Entry 9B1W (electron microscopy, 3.26 A resolution); this record covers chains Y and h of the 54 polymer chains in the assembly.

[Chain Y]
Molecule: 23S rRNA
Source organism: Mycolicibacterium smegmatis
Sequence (2951 nucleotides; each row starts with the number of its first residue; note: 168 numbers in that range are skipped by the numbering (no residue carries them; nothing is unmodelled there)):
     2 AAGUGUUUAA GGGCGCAUGG UGGAUGCCUU GGCACUGGGA GCCGAUGAAG GACGUAGGAG
    62 GCUGCGAUAA GCCUCGGGGA GCUGUCAACC GAGCGUUGAU CCGAGGAUGU CCGAAUGGGG
   122 AAACCCGGCA CGAGUGAUGU CGUGUCACCA GGCGCUGAAU AUAUAGGCGU CUGGGGGGAA
   182 CGCGGGGAAG UGAAACAUCU CAGUACCCGU AGGAAGAGAA AACAAAAUGU GAUUCCGUGA
   242 GUAGUGGCGA GCGAAAGCGG AGGAUGGCUA AACCGUAUGC AUGUGAUACC GGGUAGGGGU
   302 UGUGUGUGCG GGGUUGUGGG ACCUAUCUUU CCGGCUCUAC CUGGCUGGAG GGCAGUGAGA
   362 AAAUGUUGUG GUUAGCGGAA AUGGCUUGGG AUGGCCUGCC GUAGACGGUG AGAGCCCGGU
   422 ACGUGAAAAC CCGACGUCUG UCUUGAUGGU GUUCCCGAGU AGCAGCGGGC CCGUGGAAUC
   482 UGCUGUGAAU CUGCCGGGAC CACCCGGUAA GCCUGAAUAC UUCCCAGUGA CCGAUAGCGG
   542 AUUAGUACCG UGAGGGAAUG GUGAAAAGUA CCCCGGGAGG GGAGUGAAAG AGUACCUGAA
   602 ACCGUGCGCU UACAAUCCGU CAGAGCCCUC GACGUGUCGU GGGGUGAUGG CGUGCCUUUU
   662 GAAGAAUGAG CCUGCGAGUC AGGGACAUGU CGCGAGGUUA ACCCGGGUGG GGUAGCCGCA
   722 GCGAAAGCGA GUCUGAAUAG GGCGUAUCCA CACAAGAGUG UGUGGUGUAG UGGUGUGUUC
   782 UGGACCCGAA GCGGAGUGAU CUACCCAUGG CCAGGGUGAA GCGCGGGUAA GACCGCGUGG
   842 AGGCCCGAAC CCACUUAGGU UGAAGACUGA GGGGAUGAGC UGUGGGUAGG GGUGAAAGGC
   902 CAAUCAAACU CCGUGAUAGC UGGUUCUCCC CGAAAUGCAU UUAGGUGCAG CGUCGCAUGU
   962 UUCUUGCCGG AGGUAGAGCU ACUGGAUGGC CGAUGGGCCC CACAGGGUUA CUGACGUCAG
  1022 CCAAACUCCG AAUGCCGGUA AGUCCAAGAG UGCGGCAGUG AGACGGCGGG GGAUAAGCUC
  1082 CGUGCGUCGA GAGGGAAACA GCCCAGAUCG CCGGCUAAGG CCCCUAAGCG UGUGCUAAGU
  1142 GGAAAAGGAU GUGCAGUCGC GAAGACAACC AGGAGGUUGG CUUAGAAGCA GCCACCCUUG
  1202 AAAGAGUGCG UAAUAGCUCA CUGGUCAAGU GAUUGUGCGC CGAUAAUGUA GCGGGGCUCA
  1262 AGCACACCGC CGAAGCCGCG GCAGCCAACG UGUUGGCUGG GUAGGGGAGC GUCCUGCAUC
  1322 CGGUGAAGCC GCCGAGUGAU CGAGUGGUGG AGGGUGUGGG AGUGAGAAUG CAGGCAUGAG
  1382 UAGCGAUUAG GCAAGUGAGA ACCUUGCCCG CCGAAAGACC AAGGGUUCCU GGGCCAGGCC
  1442 AGUCCGCCCA GGGUGAGUCG GGACCUAAGG CGAGGCCGAC AGGCGUAGUC GAUGGACAAC
  1502 GGGUUGAUAU UCCCGUACCC GUGUAUGUGC GUCCAUGAUG
  1629 GUAGUCAAGC GAUGGGGUGA CGCAGGAAGG UAGCCGUACC GGUCAGUGGU AAUACCGGGG
  1689 UAAGCCUGUA GGGAGUCAGA UAGGUAAAUC CGUCUGGCAU AUAUCCUGAG AGGUGAUGCA
  1749 UAGCCGAGUG AGGCGAAUUC GGUGAUCCUA UGCUGCCGAG AAAAGCCUCU AGCGAGGACA
  1809 UACACGGCCC GUACCCCAAA CCAACACAGG UGGUCAGGUA GAGAAUACUA AGGCGUACGA
  1869 GUGAACUAUG GUUAAGGAAC UCGGCAAAAU GCCCCCGUAA CUUCGGGAGA AGGGGGACCC
  1929 ACAUGGCGUG UAAGCCUUUA CGGCCCAAGC GUGAGUGGGU GGCACAAACC AGUGAGAAGC
  1989 GACUGUUUAC UAAAAACACA GGUCCGUGCG AAGUCGCAAG ACGAUGUAUA CGGACUGACG
  2049 CCUGCCCGGU GCUGGAAGGU UAAGAGGACC CGUUAACUCC CUUUGGGGGU GAAGCGGAGA
  2109 AUUUAAGCCC CAGUAAACGG CGGUGGUAAC UAUAACCAUC CUAAGGUAGC GAAAUUCCUU
  2169 GUCGGGUAAG UUCCGACCUG CACGAAUGGC GUAACGACUU CUCAACUGUC UCAACCAUAG
  2229 ACUCGGCGAA AUUGCACUAC GAGUAAAGAU GCUCGUUACG CGCGGCAGGA CGAAAAGACC
  2289 CCGGGACCUU CACUACAACU UGGUAUUGGU GCUCGAU
  2407 CGUAUUGGGC CUCUAACCUC GGACCGUAUA UCCGGUUCAG GGACAGUGCC UGGUGGGUAG
  2467 UUUAACUGGG GCGGUUGCCU CCUAAAAUGU AACGGAGGCG CCCAAAGGUU CCCUCAACCU
  2527 GGACGGCAAU CAGGUGUUGA GUGUAAGUGC ACAAGGGAGC UUGACUGCGA GACGGACAUG
  2587 UCGAGCAGGG ACGAAAGUCG GGACUAGUGA UCCGGCACCU CUGAGUGGAA GGGGUGUCGC
  2647 UCAACGGAUA AAAGGUACCC CGGGGAUAAC AGGCUGAUCU UCCCCAAGAG UCCAUAUCGA
  2707 CGGGAUGGUU UGGCACCUCG AUGUCGGCUC GUCGCAUCCU GGGGCUGGAG CAGGUCCCAA
  2767 GGGUUGGGCU GUUCGCCCAU UAAAGCGGCA CGCGAGCUGG GUUUAGAACG UCGUGAGACA
  2827 GUUCGGUCUC UAUCCGCCGC GCGCGUCAGA AGCUUGAGGA AACCUGUCCC UAGUACGAGA
  2887 GGACCGGGAC GGACGAACCU CUGGUAUACC AGUUGUCCCA CCAGGGGCAC GGCUGGAUAG
  2947 CCACGUUCGG ACAGGAUAAC CGCUGAAAGC AUCUAAGCGG GAAACCUCUU CCAAGACCAG
  3007 GCUUCUCACC CUCUAGGAGG GAUAAGGCCC CCCGCAGACC ACGGGAUUGA UAGACCAGAC
  3067 CUGGAAGCCU AGUAAUAGGU GCAGGGAACU GGCACUAACC GGCCGAAAAC UUAC
Metal / ion sites: Mg2+ site 1 near U7 (its only coordinating residue here); Mg2+ site 2: G13, G14; Mg2+ site 3: G77, G78; Mg2+ site 4: U109, G110; Mg2+ site 5: A116, U117; Mg2+ site 6 near U117 (its only coordinating residue here); Mg2+ site 7: G152, G153; Mg2+ site 8: U163, A164; Mg2+ site 9: G191, U2467; Mg2+ site 10: A195, A196; Mg2+ site 11: A196, C197; Mg2+ site 12 near G204 (its only coordinating residue here); 288 more Mg2+ sites not listed

[Chain h]
Protein: 50S ribosomal protein L15
Source organism: Mycolicibacterium smegmatis
UniProt: A0A653FF82 (A0A653FF82_MYCSM); residues 3-147 here = UniProt positions 3-147
Sequence (145 residues; each row starts with the number of its first residue):
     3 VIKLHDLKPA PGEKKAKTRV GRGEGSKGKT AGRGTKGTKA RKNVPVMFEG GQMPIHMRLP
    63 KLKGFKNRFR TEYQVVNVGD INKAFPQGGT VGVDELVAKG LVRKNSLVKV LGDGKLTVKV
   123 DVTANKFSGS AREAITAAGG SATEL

[How chain Y and chain h interact]
Residue-residue contacts - 116 pairs, chain Y then chain h:
  A195(Y) / Phe-50(h)  base contact
  C249(Y) / Lys-63(h)  hydrogen bond to the sugar
  G250(Y) / Met-59(h)  phosphate contact
  A251(Y) / His-58(h)  phosphate contact
  U658(Y) / Lys-31(h)  salt bridge to the phosphate
  U659(Y) / Lys-31(h)  salt bridge to the phosphate
  A678(Y) / Arg-24(h)  sugar contact
  G679(Y) / Val-22(h)  sugar contact
  G679(Y) / Arg-24(h)  salt bridge to the phosphate
  G679(Y) / Ala-33(h)  base contact
  G679(Y) / Arg-35(h)  hydrogen bond to the base
  G690(Y) / Glu-15(h)  hydrogen bond to the base
  U691(Y) / Glu-15(h)  hydrogen bond to the sugar
  G697(Y) / Lys-101(h)  phosphate contact
  G719(Y) / Arg-105(h)  hydrogen bond to the base
  C720(Y) / Gln-76(h)  base contact
  C720(Y) / Arg-105(h)  hydrogen bond to the base
  A721(Y) / Val-77(h)  phosphate contact
  A721(Y) / Asn-79(h)  base contact
  A721(Y) / Asp-115(h)  base contact
  A725(Y) / Lys-65(h)  sugar contact
  A725(Y) / Gly-66(h)  sugar contact
  A725(Y) / Phe-67(h)  hydrogen bond to the sugar
  A726(Y) / Asn-69(h)  hydrogen bond to the phosphate
  A726(Y) / Arg-72(h)  salt bridge to the phosphate
  A727(Y) / Arg-72(h)  salt bridge to the phosphate
  G728(Y) / Arg-72(h)  base contact
  G730(Y) / Val-77(h)  base contact
  G730(Y) / Leu-113(h)  sugar contact
  G730(Y) / Ser-130(h)  hydrogen bond to the phosphate
  G730(Y) / Gly-131(h)  phosphate contact
  A731(Y) / Leu-113(h)  phosphate contact
  A731(Y) / Gly-114(h)  phosphate contact
  A731(Y) / Asp-115(h)  base contact
  A731(Y) / Ser-130(h)  phosphate contact
  A731(Y) / Ser-132(h)  hydrogen bond to the phosphate
  G765(Y) / Lys-117(h)  salt bridge to the phosphate
  G776(Y) / Glu-15(h)  sugar contact
  G776(Y) / Lys-16(h)  sugar contact
  G776(Y) / Lys-17(h)  hydrogen bond to the sugar
  U777(Y) / Lys-17(h)  sugar contact
  U777(Y) / Lys-19(h)  salt bridge to the phosphate
  G778(Y) / Lys-19(h)  salt bridge to the phosphate
  G778(Y) / Thr-20(h)  phosphate contact
  C781(Y) / Asn-45(h)  phosphate contact
  C786(Y) / Arg-35(h)  base contact
  C786(Y) / Ala-42(h)  base contact
  G920(Y) / Thr-40(h)  sugar contact
  G920(Y) / Lys-44(h)  phosphate contact
  C921(Y) / Arg-43(h)  base contact
  U922(Y) / Lys-38(h)  salt bridge to the phosphate
  U922(Y) / Arg-43(h)  base contact
  G923(Y) / Arg-43(h)  hydrogen bond to the base
  U925(Y) / Gly-23(h)  sugar contact
  U925(Y) / Lys-31(h)  base contact
  U926(Y) / Gly-23(h)  phosphate contact
  U926(Y) / Arg-24(h)  hydrogen bond to the base
  U926(Y) / Gly-25(h)  hydrogen bond to the phosphate
  U926(Y) / Lys-29(h)  phosphate contact
  U926(Y) / Gly-30(h)  phosphate contact
  U926(Y) / Lys-31(h)  hydrogen bond to the phosphate
  C927(Y) / Arg-24(h)  base contact
  U928(Y) / Gly-27(h)  hydrogen bond to the phosphate
  U941(Y) / Gly-52(h)  hydrogen bond to the sugar
  U941(Y) / Gly-53(h)  sugar contact
  U941(Y) / Gln-54(h)  hydrogen bond to the sugar
  G946(Y) / Thr-40(h)  phosphate contact
  G946(Y) / Phe-50(h)  base contact
  G946(Y) / Gly-52(h)  base contact
  U947(Y) / Gly-39(h)  phosphate contact
  U947(Y) / Thr-40(h)  hydrogen bond to the phosphate
  U947(Y) / Lys-41(h)  phosphate contact
  U947(Y) / Val-46(h)  phosphate contact
  U947(Y) / Phe-50(h)  sugar contact
  G948(Y) / Lys-41(h)  salt bridge to the phosphate
  G948(Y) / Glu-51(h)  hydrogen bond to the sugar
  G1059(Y) / Arg-35(h)  sugar contact
  U1060(Y) / Thr-37(h)  phosphate contact
  A1304(Y) / Glu-26(h)  phosphate contact
  A1304(Y) / Thr-32(h)  phosphate contact
  A1304(Y) / Gly-36(h)  sugar contact
  G1305(Y) / Thr-32(h)  hydrogen bond to the phosphate
  G1305(Y) / Gly-34(h)  hydrogen bond to the phosphate
  G1305(Y) / Arg-35(h)  hydrogen bond to the phosphate
  G1305(Y) / Gly-36(h)  hydrogen bond to the phosphate
  G1306(Y) / Lys-29(h)  salt bridge to the phosphate
  G1308(Y) / Lys-17(h)  salt bridge to the phosphate
  C1318(Y) / Leu-6(h)  sugar contact
  C1318(Y) / His-7(h)  hydrogen bond to the sugar
  A1319(Y) / His-7(h)  hydrogen bond to the sugar
  G1357(Y) / His-7(h)  base contact
  U1358(Y) / Leu-9(h)  sugar contact
  U1358(Y) / Lys-10(h)  hydrogen bond to the phosphate
  G1359(Y) / Lys-10(h)  salt bridge to the phosphate
  G1359(Y) / Pro-11(h)  phosphate contact
  G1360(Y) / Lys-16(h)  phosphate contact
  U1364(Y) / Arg-21(h)  base contact
  G1365(Y) / Arg-21(h)  salt bridge to the phosphate
  G1365(Y) / Arg-24(h)  salt bridge to the phosphate
  C2583(Y) / Arg-60(h)  hydrogen bond to the sugar
  A2584(Y) / Arg-60(h)  hydrogen bond to the sugar
  A2616(Y) / Met-55(h)  base contact
  A2616(Y) / Arg-60(h)  sugar contact
  U2617(Y) / Met-59(h)  sugar contact
  U2617(Y) / Leu-61(h)  phosphate contact
  C2618(Y) / Pro-62(h)  phosphate contact
  C2618(Y) / Lys-63(h)  phosphate contact
  A2630(Y) / Arg-70(h)  hydrogen bond to the base
  A2630(Y) / Phe-71(h)  sugar contact
  G2639(Y) / Phe-67(h)  sugar contact
  G2640(Y) / Lys-65(h)  hydrogen bond to the phosphate
  G2640(Y) / Gly-66(h)  phosphate contact
  U2641(Y) / Lys-65(h)  salt bridge to the phosphate
  G2652(Y) / Gln-54(h)  hydrogen bond to the sugar
  G2652(Y) / Arg-60(h)  base contact
  G2653(Y) / Met-55(h)  base contact
Also at the interface, not in a pair above, chain Y (76 interface residues in all): A244, G245, U714, C718, G724, C729, A919, A940, A1058, G1307, G1317, G1361, G2638
Also at the interface, not in a pair above, chain h (76 interface residues in all): Ala-12, Pro-13, Gly-14, Ser-28, Ile-57, Lys-68, Gly-102, Lys-106, Lys-111, Phe-129

[In short]
The chain Y/chain h interface involves 76 residues from each chain; the contacts include 32 hydrogen bonds and
16 salt bridges. Polar contacts include G679(Y)/Arg-35(h), G690(Y)/Glu-15(h) and G719(Y)/Arg-105(h). The Mg2+
site 2 is built by G13(Y) and G14(Y).
Chain Y is 23S rRNA and chain h is 50S ribosomal protein L15, both from Mycolicibacterium smegmatis; the
structure, HWS19 strain WT mycobacterial ribosome, was determined by electron microscopy.
